PDB entry 8UL2 | X-ray diffraction, 1.70 A resolution | chain 1

[Chain 1]
Molecule: rsKiiro cis structure
Source organism: Lobophyllia hemprichii
Amino-acid sequence (220 residues; numbered 1 to 222; 2 numbers in that range are skipped by the numbering (no residue carries them; nothing is unmodelled there); the number before each row is that of its first residue):
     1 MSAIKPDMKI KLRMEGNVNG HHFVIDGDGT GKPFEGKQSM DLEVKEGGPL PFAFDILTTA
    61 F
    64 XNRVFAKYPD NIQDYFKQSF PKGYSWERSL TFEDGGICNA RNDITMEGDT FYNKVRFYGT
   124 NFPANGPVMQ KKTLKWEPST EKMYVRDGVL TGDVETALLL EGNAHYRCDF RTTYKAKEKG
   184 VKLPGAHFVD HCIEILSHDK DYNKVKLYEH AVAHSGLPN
Disordered / not traced: 1, 222
Modified positions: PIA ([(4Z)-2-[(1S)-1-aminoethyl]-4-(4-hydroxybenzylidene)-5-oxo-4,5-dihydro-1H-imidazol-1-yl]acetic acid) at position 64
Covalently attached groups: covalent link Phe-61/PIA_64

[In short]
Chain 1 is rsKiiro cis structure (Lobophyllia hemprichii); the structure, Structure of rsKiiro using SSX after
illumination with 0.53 mJ/mm^2 of 405 nm light, was determined by X-ray diffraction together with 8UL0, 8UL1,
8UL3, 8UL4 and 8UL5 from the same study.
